Entry 5L42 (X-ray diffraction, 2.10 A resolution); this record covers chains B and D of the 4 polymer chains in the assembly.

[Chain B (and D)]
Protein: Pteridine reductase 1
Organism: Leishmania major
Notes: EC 1.5.1.33; chain D of this document is another copy of the same molecule, construct and numbering; everything in this record applies to it too
UniProtKB: Q01782 (PTR1_LEIMA); residue numbers follow UniProt; this construct covers 1-288
Chain sequence (288 residues; row label = number of the first residue in the row):
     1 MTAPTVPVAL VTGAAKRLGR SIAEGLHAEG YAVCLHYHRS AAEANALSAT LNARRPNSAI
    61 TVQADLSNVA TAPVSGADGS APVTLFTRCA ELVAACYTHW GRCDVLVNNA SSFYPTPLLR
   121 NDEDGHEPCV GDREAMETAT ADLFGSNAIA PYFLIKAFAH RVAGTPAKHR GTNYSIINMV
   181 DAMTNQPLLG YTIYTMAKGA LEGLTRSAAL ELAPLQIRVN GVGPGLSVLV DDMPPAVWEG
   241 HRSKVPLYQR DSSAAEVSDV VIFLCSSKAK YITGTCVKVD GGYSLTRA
Disordered / not traced: 1-4, 74-80, 121-131 (chain D: 1-4, 74-80, 121-134, 231-239)
Sequence notes: engineered mutation Val-162 (Phe in Q01782)
Modified positions: Cys-276 (S-oxy cysteine; CSX)
Residues lining bound ligands:
  - 6J6 ((2R)-2-[3,4-bis(oxidanyl)phenyl]-6-oxidanyl-2,3-dihydrochromen-4-one): Arg-17, Ser-111, Phe-113, Leu-188, Tyr-194, Gly-225, Leu-226, Ser-227, His-241, Tyr-283
  - NADPH (NDP; NADPH dihydro-nicotinamide-adenine-dinucleotide phosphate): Gly-13, Lys-16, Arg-17, Leu-18, Gly-19, His-36, Tyr-37, His-38, Arg-39, Ser-40, Ala-64, Asp-65, Leu-66, Ser-67, Asn-109, Ala-110, Ser-111, Ser-112, Asp-142, Ser-146, Asn-147, Met-179, Val-180, Asp-181, Tyr-194, Lys-198, Pro-224, Gly-225, Leu-226, Ser-227
Curated features (UniProtKB/Swiss-Prot):
  - active site: Tyr-194 (Proton acceptor)
  - binding site (substrate): Ser-175
Reported in the primary citation:
  - catalytic residues: Asp-181, Tyr-194, Lys-198 (citing earlier work)
  - binding site for 6J6: Arg-17, Ser-111, Phe-113, Leu-188, Leu-226, Leu-229, His-241, Tyr-283, Arg-287

[How chain B and chain D interact]
Contacting residue pairs (63):
  Arg-206(B) / Leu-285(D)
  Ala-209(B) / Leu-285(D)  hydrophobic
  Leu-210(B) / Pro-246(D)  hydrophobic
  Ala-213(B) / Pro-246(D)
  Ala-213(B) / Leu-247(D)
  Arg-218(B) / Leu-247(D)
  Leu-226(B) / Tyr-271(D)
  Val-245(B) / Tyr-271(D)
  Pro-246(B) / Leu-210(D)  hydrophobic
  Pro-246(B) / Ala-213(D)
  Leu-247(B) / Ala-213(D)
  Leu-247(B) / Arg-218(D)
  Leu-247(B) / Lys-270(D)
  Leu-247(B) / Thr-273(D)
  Tyr-248(B) / Gln-216(D)
  Tyr-248(B) / Lys-270(D)  hydrogen bond (side chain-backbone)
  Arg-250(B) / Lys-270(D)
  Arg-250(B) / Tyr-271(D)  hydrogen bond (backbone-side chain)
  Asp-251(B) / Tyr-271(D)
  Ser-252(B) / Tyr-271(D)  hydrogen bond (backbone-side chain)
  Glu-256(B) / Lys-270(D)
  Glu-256(B) / Tyr-271(D)
  Asp-259(B) / Phe-263(D)
  Asp-259(B) / Lys-268(D)
  Val-260(B) / Phe-263(D)  hydrophobic
  Val-260(B) / Ile-272(D)  hydrophobic
  Phe-263(B) / Asp-259(D)
  Phe-263(B) / Val-260(D)  hydrophobic
  Phe-263(B) / Phe-263(D)  hydrophobic
  Lys-268(B) / Asp-259(D)
  Lys-270(B) / Leu-247(D)
  Lys-270(B) / Tyr-248(D)  hydrogen bond (backbone-side chain)
  Lys-270(B) / Arg-250(D)
  Lys-270(B) / Glu-256(D)  salt bridge
  Tyr-271(B) / Leu-226(D)
  Tyr-271(B) / Val-245(D)
  Tyr-271(B) / Arg-250(D)  hydrogen bond (side chain-backbone)
  Tyr-271(B) / Asp-251(D)
  Tyr-271(B) / Ser-252(D)
  Tyr-271(B) / Glu-256(D)
  Tyr-271(B) / Val-279(D)
  Tyr-271(B) / Asp-280(D)
  Tyr-271(B) / Gly-281(D)  hydrogen bond (backbone-backbone)
  Ile-272(B) / Val-260(D)  hydrophobic
  Ile-272(B) / Lys-278(D)
  Ile-272(B) / Val-279(D)  hydrophobic
  Thr-273(B) / Leu-247(D)
  Thr-273(B) / Asp-280(D)
  Thr-273(B) / Gly-281(D)
  Thr-273(B) / Gly-282(D)
  Gly-274(B) / Leu-285(D)
  Thr-275(B) / Lys-278(D)
  Lys-278(B) / Ile-272(D)
  Lys-278(B) / Thr-275(D)  hydrogen bond (backbone-side chain)
  Val-279(B) / Tyr-271(D)
  Asp-280(B) / Tyr-271(D)
  Asp-280(B) / Thr-273(D)
  Gly-281(B) / Tyr-271(D)  hydrogen bond (backbone-backbone)
  Gly-281(B) / Thr-273(D)
  Gly-282(B) / Thr-273(D)
  Leu-285(B) / Arg-206(D)
  Leu-285(B) / Ala-209(D)  hydrophobic
  Leu-285(B) / Leu-210(D)
Other interface residues (no listed pair), chain B (34 interface residues in all): Gln-216, Cys-276, Val-277, Thr-286
Other interface residues (no listed pair), chain D (33 interface residues in all): Gly-274, Cys-276, Val-277

[Overview]
Chain B and chain D form an interface of 34 and 33 residues respectively, with 8 hydrogen bonds and 1 salt
bridge. Among the polar pairs are Lys-270(B)/Glu-256(D), Tyr-248(B)/Lys-270(D) and Arg-250(B)/Tyr-271(D). From
the paper: catalytic residues Asp-181(B), Tyr-194(B) and Lys-198(B); a binding site for 6J6 at Arg-17(B),
Ser-111(B) and Phe-113(B) among others.
Both chains are Pteridine reductase 1 (Leishmania major). Entry 5L42 (Leishmania major Pteridine reductase 1
(PTR1) in complex with compound 3) was determined by X-ray diffraction together with 5K6A and 5L4N from the
same study.
